Entry 7NK7 (electron microscopy, 2.11 A resolution); this record covers chains A and E of the 7 polymer chains in the assembly.

[Chain A]
Molecule: ATP synthase subunit alpha
From: Mycolicibacterium smegmatis (strain ATCC 700084 / mc(2)155)
Notes: EC 7.1.2.2
UniProt: A0R202 (ATPA_MYCS2); residues 1-548 here = UniProt positions 1-548
Chain sequence (548 residues; each row starts with the number of its first residue):
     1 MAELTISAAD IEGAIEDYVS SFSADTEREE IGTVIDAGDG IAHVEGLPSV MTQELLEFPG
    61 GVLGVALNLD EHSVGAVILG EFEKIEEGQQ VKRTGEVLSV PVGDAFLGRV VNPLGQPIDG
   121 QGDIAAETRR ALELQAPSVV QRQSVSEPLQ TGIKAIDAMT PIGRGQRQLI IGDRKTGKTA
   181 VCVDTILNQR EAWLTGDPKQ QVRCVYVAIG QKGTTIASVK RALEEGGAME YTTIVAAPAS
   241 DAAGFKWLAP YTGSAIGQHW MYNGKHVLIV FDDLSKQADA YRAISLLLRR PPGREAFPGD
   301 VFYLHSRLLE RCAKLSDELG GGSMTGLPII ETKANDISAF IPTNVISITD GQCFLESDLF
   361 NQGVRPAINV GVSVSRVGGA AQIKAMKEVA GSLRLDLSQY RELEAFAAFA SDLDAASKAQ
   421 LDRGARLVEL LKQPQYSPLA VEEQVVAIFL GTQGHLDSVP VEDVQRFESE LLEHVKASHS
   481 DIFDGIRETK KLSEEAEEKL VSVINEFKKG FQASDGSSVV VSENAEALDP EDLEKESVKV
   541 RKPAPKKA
Unresolved in the structure: 1-28, 522-548
Ion coordination: Mg2+: Thr179 (together with ATP)
Ligand contacts: ATP (adenosine-5'-triphosphate): Asp173, Arg174, Lys175, Thr176, Gly177, Lys178, Thr179, Ala180, Glu331, Phe360, Arg365, Pro366, Gln433, Pro434, Gln435
Swiss-Prot annotation at these positions:
  - binding site (ATP): Gly172 to Thr179
  - site: Ser373 (Required for activity)

[Chain E]
Molecule: ATP synthase subunit beta
From: Mycolicibacterium smegmatis (strain ATCC 700084 / mc(2)155)
Notes: EC 7.1.2.2
UniProt: A0R200 (ATPB_MYCS2); numbering as in UniProt (aligned over 1-475)
Chain sequence (475 residues; numbered 1 to 475; the number before each row is that of its first residue):
     1 MTATAEKTAG RVVRITGPVV DVEFPRGSVP ELFNALHAEI TFGALAKTLT LEVAQHLGDS
    61 LVRCISMQPT DGLVRGVEVT DTGASISVPV GDGVKGHVFN ALGDCLDDPG YGKDFEHWSI
   121 HRKPPAFSDL EPRTEMLETG LKVVDLLTPY VRGGKIALFG GAGVGKTVLI QEMINRIARN
   181 FGGTSVFAGV GERTREGNDL WVELADANVL KDTALVFGQM DEPPGTRMRV ALSALTMAEF
   241 FRDEQGQDVL LFIDNIFRFT QAGSEVSTLL GRMPSAVGYQ PTLADEMGEL QERITSTRGR
   301 SITSMQAVYV PADDYTDPAP ATTFAHLDAT TELSRAVFSK GIFPAVDPLA SSSTILDPAI
   361 VGDEHYRVAQ EVIRILQRYK DLQDIIAILG IDELSEEDKQ LVNRARRIER FLSQNMMAAE
   421 QFTGQPGSTV PLKETIEAFD KLTKGEFDHL PEQAFFLIGG LDDLAKKAES LGAKL
Unresolved in the structure: 1-7, 472-475
Ligand contacts: ADP (adenosine-5'-diphosphate): Ala162, Gly163, Val164, Gly165, Lys166, Thr167, Val168, Phe338, Phe343, Met416, Ala419, Phe422

[Interface between chain A and chain E]
Residue-residue contacts (96):
  Gly46(A) with Arg75(E), hydrogen bond (backbone-side chain)
  Leu47(A) with Arg75(E), hydrogen bond (backbone-side chain)
  Pro48(A) with Val74(E); Arg75(E)
  Ser49(A) with Val74(E)
  Val50(A) with Val74(E); Arg75(E)
  Met51(A) with Phe42(E), hydrophobic; Gly72(E); Leu73(E); Val74(E), hydrophobic
  Thr52(A) with Ile15(E); Thr70(E); Asp71(E); Gly72(E), hydrogen bond (backbone-backbone); Leu73(E), hydrogen bond (side chain-backbone)
  Gln53(A) with Asp71(E)
  Leu67(A) with Ile15(E)
  Asn68(A) with Ile15(E); Thr16(E)
  Leu69(A) with Arg14(E); Ile15(E), hydrogen bond (backbone-backbone); Arg75(E)
  Asp70(A) with Val13(E); Arg14(E); Arg75(E), hydrogen bond (backbone-side chain)
  Glu71(A) with Val13(E); Arg14(E), salt bridge
  Ser73(A) with Arg75(E)
  Val74(A) with Arg75(E)
  Gly95(A) with Phe42(E)
  Glu96(A) with Phe42(E)
  Val97(A) with Phe42(E), hydrophobic; Leu45(E), hydrophobic
  Glu133(A) with Leu45(E); Asp71(E)
  Ala136(A) with Asp221(E)
  Pro137(A) with Thr194(E)
  Ser138(A) with Thr194(E)
  Val139(A) with Thr194(E); Gly197(E); Asn198(E), hydrogen bond (backbone-side chain)
  Val140(A) with Leu106(E); Asp107(E); Trp201(E), hydrophobic
  Arg142(A) with Thr194(E); Asn198(E)
  Gln143(A) with Asn198(E)
  Ser144(A) with Asp199(E)
  Val145(A) with Arg195(E)
  Arg290(A) with Thr16(E); Gly17(E)
  Pro291(A) with Thr268(E); Leu269(E); Gly271(E)
  Pro292(A) with Thr268(E)
  Gly293(A) with Thr268(E)
  Gly299(A) with Glu265(E); Thr268(E); Leu269(E)
  Asp300(A) with Leu269(E)
  Phe302(A) with Met220(E); Arg227(E); Glu265(E)
  Tyr303(A) with Pro69(E); Asp221(E); Glu222(E); Pro223(E)
  Ser306(A) with Met220(E), hydrogen bond (side chain-backbone); Asp221(E)
  Arg307(A) with Asp221(E)
  Glu310(A) with Glu192(E); Thr194(E), hydrogen bond; Met220(E); Asp221(E), hydrogen bond (side chain-backbone)
  Ser338(A) with Ala312(E)
  Thr343(A) with Tyr309(E)
  Ser347(A) with Arg193(E), hydrogen bond (backbone-side chain); Met220(E)
  Ile348(A) with Arg193(E); Met220(E), hydrophobic
  Thr349(A) with Arg193(E), hydrogen bond (backbone-side chain)
  Asp350(A) with Arg193(E); Arg195(E), salt bridge
  Arg376(A) with Arg193(E); Arg195(E); Glu196(E), salt bridge
  Val377(A) with Arg195(E)
  Leu403(A) with Ile388(E), hydrophobic
  Phe406(A) with Ile388(E), hydrophobic
  Leu413(A) with Ile388(E), hydrophobic
  Asp414(A) with Ile388(E), hydrogen bond (backbone-backbone); Leu389(E); Gly390(E)
  Ser417(A) with Ala387(E), hydrogen bond (side chain-backbone); Ile388(E)
Other interface residues (no listed pair), chain A (59 interface residues in all): Ala131, Leu134, Arg167, Pro298, Phe340, Val374, Asp412
Other interface residues (no listed pair), chain E (47 interface residues in all): Pro18, Ala44, Ala162, Phe217, Gln219, Pro224, Gln261

[Summary]
Chain A and chain E form an interface of 59 and 47 residues respectively; the contacts include 14 hydrogen
bonds and 3 salt bridges. Polar contacts include Glu71(A)-Arg14(E), Asp350(A)-Arg195(E) and
Arg376(A)-Glu196(E). Bound to chain A: ATP. Chain E binds ADP.
Chain A is ATP synthase subunit alpha and chain E is ATP synthase subunit beta, both from Mycolicibacterium
smegmatis (strain ATCC 700084 / mc(2)155); the structure, Mycobacterium smegmatis ATP synthase F1 state 1, was
determined by electron microscopy together with 7NJK, 7NJL, 7NJM, 7NJN, 7NJO, 7NJP and 20 further entries from
the same study.
